Entry 8TP7 (electron microscopy, 2.80 A resolution); this record covers chains A and F of the 9 polymer chains in the assembly.

Chain A:
Protein: Hemagglutinin
Source organism: Influenza A virus (A/Singapore/1/1957(H2N2))
Notes: engineered mutation(s): Y98F
UniProt: A3KF33 (A3KF33_I57A5); the construct lacks a stretch of the UniProt sequence, so the offset changes along the chain: -4 to 54 = UniProt 1-59; 55-82 = UniProt 61-88; 83-92 = UniProt 90-99; 93-125 = UniProt 101-133; 2 more segments
Amino-acid sequence (562 residues; each row starts with the number of its first residue; a row labelled like 125A-125B holds insertion residues (125A, then the next letters in order); numbers below 1 keep their minus sign (Met-4 is residue -4)):
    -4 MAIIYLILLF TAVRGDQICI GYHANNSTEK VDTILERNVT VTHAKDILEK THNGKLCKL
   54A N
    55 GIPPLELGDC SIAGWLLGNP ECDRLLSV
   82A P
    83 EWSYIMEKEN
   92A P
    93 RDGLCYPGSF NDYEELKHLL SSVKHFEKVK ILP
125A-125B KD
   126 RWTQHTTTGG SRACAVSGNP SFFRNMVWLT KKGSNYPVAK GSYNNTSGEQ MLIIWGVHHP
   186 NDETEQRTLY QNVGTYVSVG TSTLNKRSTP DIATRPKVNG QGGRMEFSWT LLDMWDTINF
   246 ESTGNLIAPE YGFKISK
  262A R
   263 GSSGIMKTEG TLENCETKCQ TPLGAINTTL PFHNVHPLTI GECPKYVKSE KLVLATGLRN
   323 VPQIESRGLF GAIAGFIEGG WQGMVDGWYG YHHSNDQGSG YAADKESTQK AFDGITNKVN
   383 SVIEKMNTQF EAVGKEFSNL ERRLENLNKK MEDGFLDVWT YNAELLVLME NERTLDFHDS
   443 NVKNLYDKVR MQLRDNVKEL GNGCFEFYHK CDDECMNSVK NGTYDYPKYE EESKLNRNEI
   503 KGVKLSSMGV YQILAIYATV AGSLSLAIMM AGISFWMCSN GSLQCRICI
Disordered / not traced: -4 to 10, 325-334, 496-551
Disulfide bonds: Cys14-Cys466, Cys52-Cys277, Cys64-Cys76, Cys97-Cys139, Cys281-Cys305, Cys473-Cys477
Glycans and other covalent adducts: N-acetylglucosamine (NAG) linked to Asn21, Asn33, Asn289; glycan linked to Asn169

Chain F:
Protein: Light chain of monoclonal antibody 4-1-1G03
Source organism: Homo sapiens
Notes: antibody fragment or engineered binder
Amino-acid sequence (108 residues; row label = number of the first residue in the row; note: 1 number in that range is skipped by the numbering (no residue carries it; nothing is unmodelled there); a row labelled like 30A-30C holds insertion residues (30A, then the next letters in order)):
     3 ALTQPAS
    11 VSGSPGQSIT ISCTGTSSDI
30A-30C GGY
    31 NYVSWYQNHP GKAPKLIIYD VSHRPSGVSN RFSGSKSGNT ASLSISGLQA EDEADYYCCS
    91 FTDNN
   95A I
    96 PAFGGGTKLT VL
Disulfide bonds: Cys23-Cys88

Chain A / chain F interface:
Residue-residue contacts (9; chain A residue first):
  Thr128(A) with Tyr32(F), hydrogen bond
  Gln129(A) with Tyr32(F); Phe91(F); Asn95(F), hydrogen bond (backbone-side chain)
  Lys157(A) with Tyr30C(F); Asp93(F); Asn95(F)
  Asn160(A) with Asn95(F), hydrogen bond (side chain-backbone)
  Pro162(A) with Asn95(F)
Interface residues without a listed pair, chain A (6 interface residues in all): Gly158
Interface residues without a listed pair, chain F (7 interface residues in all): Asn94, Ile95A

Summary:
6 residues of chain A face 7 of chain F across their interface, with 3 hydrogen bonds. Polar pairs include
Thr128(A)-Tyr32(F), Gln129(A)-Asn95(F) and Asn160(A)-Asn95(F). N-acetylglucosamine is covalently linked to
Asn21(A), Asn33(A) and Asn289(A).
Chain A is Hemagglutinin (Influenza A virus (A/Singapore/1/1957(H2N2))) and chain F is Light chain of
monoclonal antibody 4-1-1G03 (Homo sapiens); the structure, H2 hemagglutinin (A/Singapore/1/1957) in complex
with Sa-targeting Fab 4-1-1G03, was determined by electron microscopy together with 8TP6, 8TP9 and 8TPA from
the same study.
